Entry 7O4I (electron microscopy, 3.20 A resolution); this record covers chains N and R of the 30 polymer chains in the assembly.

== Chain N ==
Molecule: Non-template DNA
Sequence (106 nucleotides; row label = number of the first residue in the row):
     1 CGAGAACAGTAGCACGCTGTGTATATAATAGCTATGGAACGTTCGATTCA
    51 CCTCCGATGTGTGTTGTACATACATAAAAATATCATAGCACAACTGCGCT
   101 GTGTCA
Not modelled in the structure: 1-10, 78-106

== Chain R ==
Name: Transcription initiation factor IIF subunit beta
From: Saccharomyces cerevisiae (strain ATCC 204508 / S288c)
Notes: EC 3.6.4.12
UniProt: P41896 (T2FB_YEAST); numbering as in UniProt (aligned over 1-400)
Sequence (400 residues; row label = number of the first residue in the row):
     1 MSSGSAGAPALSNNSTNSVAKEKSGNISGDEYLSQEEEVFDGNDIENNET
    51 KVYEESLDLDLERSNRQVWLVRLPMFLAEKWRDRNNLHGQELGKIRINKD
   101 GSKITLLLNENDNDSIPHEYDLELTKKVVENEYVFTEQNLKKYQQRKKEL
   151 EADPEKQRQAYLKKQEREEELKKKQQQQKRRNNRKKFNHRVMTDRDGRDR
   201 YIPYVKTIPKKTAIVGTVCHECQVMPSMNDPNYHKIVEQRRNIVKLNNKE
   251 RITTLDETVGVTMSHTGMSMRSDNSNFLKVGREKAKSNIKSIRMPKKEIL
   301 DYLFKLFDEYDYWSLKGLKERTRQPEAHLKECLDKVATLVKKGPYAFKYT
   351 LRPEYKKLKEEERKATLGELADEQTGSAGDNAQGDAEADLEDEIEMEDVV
Not modelled in the structure: 1-37, 145-197, 359-400
Swiss-Prot annotation at these positions:
  - modified residue (Phosphoserine): Ser28, Ser34, Ser56

== How chain N and chain R interact ==
Pairs across the interface (11):
  DG31(N) - Ser291(R)  sugar contact
  DG31(N) - Arg293(R)  phosphate contact
  DG31(N) - Pro325(R)  phosphate contact
  DC32(N) - Lys290(R)  phosphate contact
  DC32(N) - Ser291(R)  hydrogen bond to the phosphate
  DC32(N) - Pro325(R)  phosphate contact
  DT33(N) - Asn288(R)  phosphate contact
  DT33(N) - Glu326(R)  base contact
  DC40(N) - Lys342(R)  hydrogen bond to the phosphate
  DG41(N) - Lys341(R)  phosphate contact
  DG41(N) - Lys342(R)  salt bridge to the phosphate
Interface residues without a listed pair, chain N (6 interface residues in all): DA30
Interface residues without a listed pair, chain R (9 interface residues in all): Ile289

== Overview ==
Chain N and chain R form an interface of 6 and 9 residues respectively, with 2 hydrogen bonds and 1 salt
bridge. Polar pairs include DC32(N)-Ser291(R), DC40(N)-Lys342(R) and DG41(N)-Lys342(R).
Chain N is Non-template DNA and chain R is Transcription initiation factor IIF subunit beta (Saccharomyces
cerevisiae (strain ATCC 204508 / S288c)); the structure, Yeast RNA polymerase II transcription pre-initiation
complex with initial transcription bubble, was determined by electron microscopy, deposited together with
7O4J, 7O4K, 7O4L, 7O72, 7O73 and 7O75.
